PDB entry 4KFW | X-ray diffraction, 2.70 A resolution | chain A

[Chain A]
Name: Golgi reassembly stacking protein 2
Organism: Rattus norvegicus
UniProtKB: Q68G33 (Q68G33_RAT); numbering as in UniProt (aligned over 1-215)
Chain sequence (215 residues; row label = number of the first residue in the row):
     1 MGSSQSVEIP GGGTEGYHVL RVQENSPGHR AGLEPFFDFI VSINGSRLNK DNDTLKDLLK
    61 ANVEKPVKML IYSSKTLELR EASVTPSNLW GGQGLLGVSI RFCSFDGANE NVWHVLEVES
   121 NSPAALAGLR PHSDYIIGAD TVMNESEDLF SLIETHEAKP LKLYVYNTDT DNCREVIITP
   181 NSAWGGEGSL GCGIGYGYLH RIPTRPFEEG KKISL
Not modelled in the structure: 1-5
What the authors report for this chain:
  - self-association interface (contacts with another copy of this molecule); pairs are residue here / residue on that copy: Asp148-Asp148, Phe150-Tyr196, Leu190, Ile213, Leu215
  - mutagenesis - I213A/L215A: decreased binding to Golgi reassembly stacking protein 2 (chain A)

[In short]
From the paper: I213A/L215A reduce binding to Golgi reassembly stacking protein 2 (chain A); a
self-association interface involving Asp148, Phe150 and Leu190 among others.
Chain A is Golgi reassembly stacking protein 2 (Rattus norvegicus); the structure, Structural insight into
Golgi membrane stacking by GRASP65 and GRASP55, was determined by X-ray diffraction, deposited together with
4KFV.
